Entry 6VUG (X-ray diffraction, 3.00 A resolution); this record covers chains A and E of the 5 polymer chains in the assembly.

# Chain A
Protein: Reverse transcriptase/ribonuclease H
Organism: Human immunodeficiency virus type 1
Notes: EC 3.4.23.16, 2.7.7.49, 2.7.7.7, 3.1.26.13, 3.1.13.2, 2.7.7.-, 3.1.-.-; fragment: p66 subunit, residues 600-1154
UniProtKB: P03366 (POL_HV1B1); residues 1-555 here correspond to UniProt positions 600-1154 (UniProt number = residue number + 599)
Chain sequence (555 residues; each row starts with the number of its first residue):
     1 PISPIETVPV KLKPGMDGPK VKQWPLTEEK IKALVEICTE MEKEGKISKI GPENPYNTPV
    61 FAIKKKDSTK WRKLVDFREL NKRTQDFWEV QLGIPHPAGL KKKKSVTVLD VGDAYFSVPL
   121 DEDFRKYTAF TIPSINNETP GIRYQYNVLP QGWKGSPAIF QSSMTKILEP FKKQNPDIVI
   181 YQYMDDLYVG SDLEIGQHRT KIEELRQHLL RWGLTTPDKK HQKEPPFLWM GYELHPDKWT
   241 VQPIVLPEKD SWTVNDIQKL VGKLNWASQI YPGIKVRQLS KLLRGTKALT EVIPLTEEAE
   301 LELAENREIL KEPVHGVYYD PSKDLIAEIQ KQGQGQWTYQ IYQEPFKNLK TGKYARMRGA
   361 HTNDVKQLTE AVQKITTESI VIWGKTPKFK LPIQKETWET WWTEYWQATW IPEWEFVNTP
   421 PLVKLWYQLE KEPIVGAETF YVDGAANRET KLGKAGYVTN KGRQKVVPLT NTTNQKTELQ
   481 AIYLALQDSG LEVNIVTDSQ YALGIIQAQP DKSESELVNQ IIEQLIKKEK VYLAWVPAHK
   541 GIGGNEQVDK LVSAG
Unresolved in the structure: 1, 51-53, 66-69, 133-141, 219, 285-286, 553-555
Construct notes: conflict Ser280 (Cys879 in P03366)
Curated features (UniProtKB/Swiss-Prot):
  - region: Phe227 to His235 (RT 'primer grip')
  - motif: Trp398 to Trp414 (Tryptophan repeat motif)
  - binding site (Mg(2+)): Asp110, Asp185, Asp186, Asp443, Glu478, Asp498, Asp549
  - site: Trp401 (Essential for RT p66/p51 heterodimerization), Trp414 (Essential for RT p66/p51 heterodimerization), Phe440, Tyr441 (Cleavage)

# Chain E
Molecule: 38-nt DNA strand
Organism: Human immunodeficiency virus 1
Sequence (38 nucleotides; row label = number of the first residue in the row; numbers below 1 keep their minus sign (DT-4 is residue -4)):
    -4 TAATACCCCC CCTTCGGTGC TTTGCACCGA AGGGGGGG
Unresolved in the structure: -4 to -1
Modified / non-standard residues: OMC (o2'-methylycytidine-5'-monophosphate) at position 2; OMC (o2'-methylycytidine-5'-monophosphate) at position 4

# Chain A / chain E interface
Contacting residue pairs - 61 pairs, chain A then chain E:
  Val75(A) with DA0(E), sugar contact
  Asp76(A) with DA0(E), sugar contact
  Arg78(A) with DA0(E), salt bridge to the phosphate; DC1(E), phosphate contact
  Asn81(A) with DC1(E), sugar contact
  Glu89(A) with OMC_2(E), sugar contact; DC3(E), phosphate contact
  Gln91(A) with DC3(E), sugar contact
  Leu92(A) with OMC_4(E), sugar contact
  Ile94(A) with DC3(E), base contact; OMC_4(E), sugar contact; DG31(E), base contact
  Tyr115(A) with DG33(E), hydrogen bond to the base
  Gly152(A) with DA0(E), sugar contact; DC1(E), sugar contact
  Lys154(A) with DC1(E), phosphate contact; OMC_2(E), phosphate contact
  Pro157(A) with DC1(E), base contact; OMC_2(E), sugar contact
  Gln161(A) with OMC_2(E), base contact
  Tyr183(A) with DC3(E), hydrogen bond to the base; DG32(E), hydrogen bond to the base; DG33(E), sugar contact
  Met184(A) with DG33(E), base contact
  Asp185(A) with DG33(E), phosphate contact
  Asp186(A) with DG33(E), phosphate contact
  Met230(A) with DG32(E), sugar contact; DG33(E), phosphate contact
  Gly231(A) with DG32(E), phosphate contact
  Asn255(A) with DG28(E), phosphate contact; DG29(E), phosphate contact
  Gln258(A) with DG28(E), sugar contact; DG29(E), sugar contact
  Lys259(A) with DG29(E), phosphate contact; DG30(E), phosphate contact
  Gly262(A) with DG30(E), sugar contact
  Lys263(A) with DG30(E), sugar contact; DG31(E), salt bridge to the phosphate
  Asn265(A) with DC6(E), phosphate contact
  Trp266(A) with DG31(E), sugar contact
  Ser280(A) with DC7(E), phosphate contact; DT8(E), phosphate contact
  Arg284(A) with DT8(E), salt bridge to the phosphate; DT9(E), phosphate contact
  Lys353(A) with DC6(E), phosphate contact; DC7(E), salt bridge to the phosphate
  Ala355(A) with DC7(E), phosphate contact
  Gly359(A) with DC22(E), phosphate contact
  Ala360(A) with DC22(E), hydrogen bond to the phosphate
  His361(A) with DA21(E), salt bridge to the phosphate
  Lys374(A) with DC6(E), salt bridge to the phosphate
  Thr473(A) with DG19(E), phosphate contact; DC20(E), phosphate contact
  Asn474(A) with DT18(E), phosphate contact
  Gln475(A) with DG19(E), phosphate contact; DC20(E), sugar contact
  Lys476(A) with DC20(E), phosphate contact
  Tyr501(A) with DT16(E), base contact; DC20(E), hydrogen bond to the phosphate; DA21(E), hydrogen bond to the phosphate
  Ile505(A) with DA21(E), phosphate contact
Interface residues without a listed pair, chain A (51 interface residues in all): Gly93, Gln151, Trp153, Gln242, Val276, Lys281, Leu283, Leu289, Arg356, Glu478, Gln500
Interface residues without a listed pair, chain E (22 interface residues in all): DT17

# In short
51 residues of chain A and 22 residues of chain E are in contact; the contacts include 6 hydrogen bonds and 6
salt bridges. Polar pairs include Tyr115(A)-DG33(E), Tyr183(A)-DC3(E) and Tyr183(A)-DG32(E). From UniProt: 7
Mg2+-binding residues on chain A.
Chain A is Reverse transcriptase/ribonuclease H (Human immunodeficiency virus type 1) and chain E is a 38-nt
DNA strand (Human immunodeficiency virus 1); the structure, Diabody bound to a Reverse Transcriptase Aptamer
Complex, was determined by X-ray diffraction.
